Entry 5IFU (X-ray diffraction, 2.45 A resolution); this record covers chain A.

== Chain A ==
Name: Proline--tRNA ligase
Source organism: Plasmodium falciparum (isolate 3D7)
Notes: EC 6.1.1.15
UniProt: Q8I5R7 (SYP_PLAF7); numbering as in UniProt (aligned over 249-746)
Sequence (506 residues; each row starts with the number of its first residue):
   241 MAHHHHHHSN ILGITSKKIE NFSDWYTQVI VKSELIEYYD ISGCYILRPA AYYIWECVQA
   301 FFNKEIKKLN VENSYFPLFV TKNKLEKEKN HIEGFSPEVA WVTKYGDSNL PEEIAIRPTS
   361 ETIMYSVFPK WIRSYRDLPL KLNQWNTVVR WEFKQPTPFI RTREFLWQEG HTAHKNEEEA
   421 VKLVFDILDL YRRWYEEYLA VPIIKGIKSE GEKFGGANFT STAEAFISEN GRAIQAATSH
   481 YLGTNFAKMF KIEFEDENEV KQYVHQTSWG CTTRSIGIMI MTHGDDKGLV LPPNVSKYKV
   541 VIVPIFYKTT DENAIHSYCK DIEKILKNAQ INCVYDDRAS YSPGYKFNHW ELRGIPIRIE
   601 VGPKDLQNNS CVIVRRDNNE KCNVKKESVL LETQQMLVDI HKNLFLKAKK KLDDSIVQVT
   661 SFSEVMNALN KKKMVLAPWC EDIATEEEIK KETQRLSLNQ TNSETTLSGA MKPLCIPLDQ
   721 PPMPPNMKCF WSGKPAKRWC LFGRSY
Unresolved in the structure: 241-250, 322-359, 389-401, 700-706
Sequence notes: expression tag (241-248)
UniProt features mapped onto this chain:
  - binding site (ATP): Arg390 to Lys394, Arg401 to Phe405, Gln475 to Ala477, Thr512 to Arg514
  - binding site (L-proline): Arg390, His480
Small-molecule neighbours: Glyburide (GBM; 5-chloro-N-(2-{4-[(cyclohexylcarbamoyl)sulfamoyl]phenyl}ethyl)-2-methoxybenzamide): Phe262, Ser263, Tyr266, Ile270, Ile276, Tyr285, Leu287, Ala291, Thr402, Glu404, Asn470, Ile474, Thr513, Arg514, Ile516, Gly517, Ile520, Met521, Tyr746
Reported in the primary citation:
  - binding site for Glyburide: Ser263, Tyr266, Ile276 to Leu287, Glu404, Asn470, Thr513 to Gly524, Tyr746
  - conformationally variable residues (loop rearrangement): Phe405
  - conformationally variable residues (side-chain flip): Glu404 (proposed by the authors, not directly observed)

== In short ==
Ligands of chain A: Glyburide. UniProt lists 16 ATP-binding residues and L-proline-binding residues Arg390 and
His480. The paper reports a binding site for Glyburide at Ser263, Tyr266 and Ile276 among others;
conformational variability at Phe405 and Glu404.
Chain A is Proline--tRNA ligase (Plasmodium falciparum (isolate 3D7)); the structure, Crystal Structure of
Prolyl-tRNA synthetase (ProRS, Proline--tRNA ligase) from Plasmodium falciparum in complex with Glyburide, was
determined by X-ray diffraction together with 4WI1, 4Q15 and 4NCX from the same study.
